Entry 6Y6D (X-ray diffraction, 2.20 A resolution); this record covers chains C and D of the 6 polymer chains in the assembly.

Chain C:
Name: Tubulin alpha-1B chain
Source organism: Bos taurus
UniProt: P81947 (TBA1B_BOVIN); residue numbers follow UniProt; this construct covers 1-451
Amino-acid sequence (451 residues; each row starts with the number of its first residue):
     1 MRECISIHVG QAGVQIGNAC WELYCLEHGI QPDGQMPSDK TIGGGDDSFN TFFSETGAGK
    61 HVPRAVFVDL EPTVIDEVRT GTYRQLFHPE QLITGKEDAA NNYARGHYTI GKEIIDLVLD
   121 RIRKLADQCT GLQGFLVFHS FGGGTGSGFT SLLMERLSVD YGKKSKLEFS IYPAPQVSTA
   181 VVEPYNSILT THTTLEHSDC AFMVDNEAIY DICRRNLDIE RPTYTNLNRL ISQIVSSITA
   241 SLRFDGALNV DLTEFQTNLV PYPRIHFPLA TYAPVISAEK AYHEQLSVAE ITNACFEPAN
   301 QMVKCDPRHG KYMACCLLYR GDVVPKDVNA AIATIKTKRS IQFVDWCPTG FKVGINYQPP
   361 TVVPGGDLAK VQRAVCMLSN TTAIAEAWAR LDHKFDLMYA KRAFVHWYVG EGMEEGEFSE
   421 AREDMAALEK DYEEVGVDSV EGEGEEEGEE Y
Disordered / not traced: 441-451
Ion coordination: Ca2+: Asp39, Thr41, Gly44, Glu55
Ligand contacts:
  - GTP (guanosine-5'-triphosphate): Gly10, Gln11, Ala12, Gln15, Ile16, Asp69, Asp98, Ala99, Ala100, Asn101, Ser140, Gly142, Gly143, Gly144, Thr145, Gly146, Ile171, Pro173, Val177, Ser178, Thr179, Glu183, Asn206, Tyr224, Leu227, Asn228, Ile231
  - OBQ ((3S)-7-azanyl-6-methoxy-3-[(5R)-4-methoxy-6-methyl-7,8-dihydro-5H-[1,3]dioxolo[4,5-g]isoquinolin-5-yl]-3H-2-benzofuran-1-one): Asn101, Thr179, Ala180, Val181
What the authors report for this chain:
  - binding site for OBQ: Ser178, Thr179, Val181

Chain D:
Name: Tubulin beta-2B chain
Source organism: Bos taurus
UniProt: Q6B856 (TBB2B_BOVIN); the author numbering skips numbers that UniProt does not, so the offset changes along the chain: 1-42 = UniProt 1-42; 45-360 = UniProt 43-358; 369-455 = UniProt 359-445
Amino-acid sequence (445 residues; numbered 1 to 455; 10 numbers in that range are skipped by the numbering (no residue carries them; nothing is unmodelled there); the number before each row is that of its first residue):
     1 MREIVHIQAG QCGNQIGAKF WEVISDEHGI DPTGSYHGDS DL
    45 QLERINVYYN EATGNKYVPR AILVDLEPGT MDSVRSGPFG QIFRPDNFVF GQSGAGNNWA
   105 KGHYTEGAEL VDSVLDVVRK ESESCDCLQG FQLTHSLGGG TGSGMGTLLI SKIREEYPDR
   165 IMNTFSVMPS PKVSDTVVEP YNATLSVHQL VENTDETYCI DNEALYDICF RTLKLTTPTY
   225 GDLNHLVSAT MSGVTTCLRF PGQLNADLRK LAVNMVPFPR LHFFMPGFAP LTSRGSQQYR
   285 ALTVPELTQQ MFDSKNMMAA CDPRHGRYLT VAAIFRGRMS MKEVDEQMLN VQNKNSSYFV
   345 EWIPNNVKTA VCDIPP
   369 RGLKMSATFI GNSTAIQELF KRISEQFTAM FRRKAFLHWY TGEGMDEMEF TEAESNMNDL
   429 VSEYQQYQDA TADEQGEFEE EEGEDEA
Disordered / not traced: 276-285, 442-455
Ion coordination: Mg2+: Gln11, Asp179 (together with GDP)
Ligand contacts:
  - GDP (guanosine-5'-diphosphate): Gly10, Gln11, Cys12, Gln15, Ile16, Asp69, Ala99, Asn101, Ser140, Gly142, Gly143, Gly144, Thr145, Gly146, Val171, Pro173, Val177, Asp179, Glu183, Asn206, Leu209, Tyr224, Leu227, Asn228, Val231
  - OBQ ((3S)-7-azanyl-6-methoxy-3-[(5R)-4-methoxy-6-methyl-7,8-dihydro-5H-[1,3]dioxolo[4,5-g]isoquinolin-5-yl]-3H-2-benzofuran-1-one): Tyr202, Val238, Cys241, Leu242, Leu248, Ala250, Asp251, Lys254, Leu255, Asn258, Met259, Thr314, Val315, Ala316, Ile318, Asn350, Lys352, Ala354, Ile378
Swiss-Prot annotation at these positions:
  - motif: Met1 to Ile4 (MREI motif)
  - binding site (GTP): Gln11, Glu71, Ser140, Gly144, Thr145, Gly146, Asn206, Asn228
  - binding site (Mg(2+)): Glu71
  - modified residue: Ser40 (Phosphoserine), Thr57 (Phosphothreonine), Lys60 (N6-acetyllysine), Ser174 (Phosphoserine), Thr287 (Phosphothreonine), Thr292 (Phosphothreonine), Arg320 (Omega-N-methylarginine), Glu448 (5-glutamyl polyglutamate)
  - cross-link (Glycyl lysine isopeptide (Lys-Gly)): Lys60 (interchain with G-Cter in ubiquitin), Lys326 (interchain with G-Cter in ubiquitin)
What the authors report for this chain:
  - binding site for OBQ: Tyr202, Gly237, Val238, Cys241, Leu242, Ala250, Lys254, Leu255, Asn258, Lys352

Chain C / chain D interface:
Pairs across the interface - 63 pairs, chain C then chain D:
  Gln11(C) - Gln247(D)
  Gln11(C) - Asn249(D)
  Glu71(C) - Asn249(D)  hydrogen bond
  Thr73(C) - Asn249(D)
  Lys96(C) - Arg2(D)
  Lys96(C) - Asp130(D)  salt bridge
  Lys96(C) - Cys131(D)
  Glu97(C) - Arg2(D)  salt bridge
  Glu97(C) - Cys131(D)
  Glu97(C) - Arg164(D)  salt bridge
  Asp98(C) - Arg2(D)  salt bridge
  Asp98(C) - Asn249(D)
  Asp98(C) - Asp251(D)
  Asp98(C) - Lys254(D)  salt bridge
  Ala100(C) - Arg253(D)
  Ala100(C) - Lys254(D)
  Ala100(C) - Val257(D)
  Asn101(C) - Lys254(D)
  Asn101(C) - Asn258(D)  hydrogen bond
  Arg105(C) - Arg253(D)
  Pro175(C) - Asn349(D)
  Ser178(C) - Lys352(D)
  Thr179(C) - Leu248(D)
  Thr179(C) - Lys352(D)
  Ala180(C) - Asn258(D)
  Ala180(C) - Lys352(D)
  Val181(C) - Asn258(D)  hydrogen bond (backbone-side chain)
  Val181(C) - Ile347(D)  hydrophobic
  Val181(C) - Pro348(D)
  Val181(C) - Asn349(D)
  Val182(C) - Asn258(D)
  Glu220(C) - Lys326(D)
  Arg221(C) - Met325(D)
  Arg221(C) - Asp329(D)  salt bridge
  Thr223(C) - Gln247(D)
  Tyr224(C) - Gln247(D)
  Lys394(C) - Asn349(D)
  Leu397(C) - Glu345(D)
  Leu397(C) - Trp346(D)
  Leu397(C) - Pro348(D)  hydrophobic
  Leu397(C) - Ala440(D)  hydrophobic
  Met398(C) - Trp346(D)  hydrogen bond (backbone-backbone)
  Met398(C) - Pro348(D)
  Lys401(C) - Phe262(D)
  Lys401(C) - Trp346(D)
  Lys401(C) - Ala438(D)
  Lys401(C) - Thr439(D)  hydrogen bond (side chain-backbone)
  Arg402(C) - Phe262(D)
  Ala403(C) - Pro261(D)
  Ala403(C) - Phe262(D)  hydrophobic
  Phe404(C) - Val257(D)
  Phe404(C) - Asn258(D)
  Phe404(C) - Val260(D)
  Phe404(C) - Pro261(D)  hydrogen bond (backbone-backbone)
  Phe404(C) - Thr314(D)
  Phe404(C) - Ile347(D)  hydrophobic
  His406(C) - Val260(D)  hydrogen bond (side chain-backbone)
  His406(C) - Pro261(D)
  His406(C) - Phe262(D)
  His406(C) - Pro263(D)
  Trp407(C) - Ala256(D)  hydrogen bond (side chain-backbone)
  Trp407(C) - Val257(D)
  Trp407(C) - Val260(D)  hydrogen bond (side chain-backbone)
Also at the interface, not in a pair above, chain C (30 interface residues in all): Tyr210, Glu411
Also at the interface, not in a pair above, chain D (32 interface residues in all): Met259, Asn350

Summary:
Chain C and chain D form an interface of 30 and 32 residues respectively; the contacts include 9 hydrogen
bonds and 6 salt bridges. Polar contacts include Lys96(C)-Asp130(D), Glu97(C)-Arg2(D) and Glu97(C)-Arg164(D).
Compound OBQ is bound between chain C and chain D. The paper reports a binding site for OBQ at Ser178(C),
Thr179(C) and Tyr202(D) among others.
Chain C is Tubulin alpha-1B chain and chain D is Tubulin beta-2B chain, both from Bos taurus; the structure,
Tubulin-7-Aminonoscapine complex, was determined by X-ray diffraction.
